7UYS - chain A; structure by X-ray diffraction, 2.15 A resolution.

Chain A:
Molecule: Non-receptor tyrosine-protein kinase TYK2
Source organism: Homo sapiens
Notes: EC 2.7.10.2; fragment: kinase domain
UniProt: P29597 (TYK2_HUMAN); residues 889-1177 here = UniProt positions 889-1177
Amino-acid sequence (289 residues; numbered 889 to 1177; the number before each row is that of its first residue):
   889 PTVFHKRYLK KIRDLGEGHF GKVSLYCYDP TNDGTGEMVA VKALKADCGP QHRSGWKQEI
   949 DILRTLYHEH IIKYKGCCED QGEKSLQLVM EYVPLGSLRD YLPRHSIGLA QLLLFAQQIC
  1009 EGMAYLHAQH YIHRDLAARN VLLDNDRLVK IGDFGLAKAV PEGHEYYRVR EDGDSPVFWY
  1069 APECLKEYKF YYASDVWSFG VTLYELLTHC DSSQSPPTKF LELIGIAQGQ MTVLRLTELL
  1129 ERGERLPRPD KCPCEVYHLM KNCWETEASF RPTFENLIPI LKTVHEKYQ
Not modelled in the structure: 889, 934-935, 1050-1051, 1060-1061
Modified / non-standard residues: Tyr1054 (O-phosphotyrosine; PTR); Tyr1055 (O-phosphotyrosine; PTR)
Ligand contacts: OVC (2-(2,6-difluorophenyl)-4-(4-methoxyanilino)-5H-pyrrolo[3,4-d]pyrimidin-5-one): Leu903, Gly904, Glu905, Gly906, Val911, Ala928, Ile960, Met978, Glu979, Tyr980, Val981, Pro982, Leu983, Gly984, Asp988, Arg1027, Asn1028, Leu1030, Gly1040, Asp1041

In short:
Chain A binds compound OVC.
Chain A is Non-receptor tyrosine-protein kinase TYK2 (Homo sapiens); the structure, Crystal structure of TYK2
kinase domain in complex with compound 16, was determined by X-ray diffraction together with 7UYR, 7UYT, 7UYV
and 7UYW from the same study.
